PDB entry 2YNY | X-ray diffraction, 1.35 A resolution | chains B and C of the 3 polymer chains in the assembly

Chain B (and C):
Protein: General control protein GCN4, putative inner membrane protein
Organism: Saccharomyces cerevisiae
Notes: fragment: gcn4 at either end, residues 250-278. adhesin, residues 255-302; chain C of this document is another copy of the same molecule, construct and numbering; everything in this record applies to it too
Reference sequence: chimeric construct of P03069, Q8ZL64: residues 226-254 from P03069 (GCN4_YEAST) positions 250-278 (UniProt number = residue number + 24); residues 255-302 from Q8ZL64 positions 255-302 (same numbers); residues 303-331 from P03069 (GCN4_YEAST) positions 250-278 (UniProt number = residue number - 53)
Chain sequence (106 residues; row label = number of the first residue in the row):
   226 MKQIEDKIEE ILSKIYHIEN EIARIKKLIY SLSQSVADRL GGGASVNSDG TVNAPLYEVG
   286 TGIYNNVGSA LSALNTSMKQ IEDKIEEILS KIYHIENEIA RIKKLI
Disordered / not traced: 226-227 (chain C: 226)
Differences from the reference sequence: engineered mutation Ile229 (Leu253 in Q8ZL64), Ile233 (Val257 in Q8ZL64), Ile236 (Leu260 in Q8ZL64), Ile240 (Asn264 in Q8ZL64), Ile243 (Leu267 in Q8ZL64), Ile247 (Val271 in Q8ZL64), Ile250 (Leu274 in Q8ZL64), Ile254 (Val278 in Q8ZL64), Ile306 (Leu253 in P03069), Ile310 (Val257 in P03069), Ile313 (Leu260 in P03069), Ile317 (Asn264 in P03069), Ile320 (Leu267 in P03069), Ile324 (Val271 in P03069), Ile327 (Leu274 in P03069), Ile331 (Val278 in P03069)

Interface between chain B and chain C:
Residue-residue contacts (69; chain B residue first):
  Lys232(B) - Ile233(C)
  Lys232(B) - Leu237(C)
  Ile236(B) - Ile236(C)  hydrophobic
  Ile236(B) - Leu237(C)  hydrophobic
  Lys239(B) - Ile240(C)
  His242(B) - Glu244(C)  salt bridge
  Ile243(B) - Ile240(C)  hydrophobic
  Ile243(B) - Ile243(C)  hydrophobic
  Ile243(B) - Glu244(C)
  Ile243(B) - Ile247(C)  hydrophobic
  Glu246(B) - Ile247(C)
  Glu246(B) - Lys251(C)  salt bridge
  Ile250(B) - Ile247(C)  hydrophobic
  Ile250(B) - Ile250(C)  hydrophobic
  Ile250(B) - Ile254(C)  hydrophobic
  Leu253(B) - Ile254(C)  hydrophobic
  Leu253(B) - Tyr255(C)  hydrophobic
  Leu253(B) - Asp274(C)
  Leu253(B) - Gly275(C)
  Ile254(B) - Ile254(C)  hydrophobic
  Ser256(B) - Thr276(C)
  Leu257(B) - Leu257(C)  hydrophobic
  Leu257(B) - Ser258(C)
  Leu257(B) - Gly275(C)
  Ser260(B) - Thr276(C)
  Ser260(B) - Val277(C)  hydrogen bond (side chain-backbone)
  Val261(B) - Val261(C)  hydrophobic
  Asp263(B) - Asn291(C)
  Arg264(B) - Leu265(C)
  Arg264(B) - Val277(C)  hydrogen bond (side chain-backbone)
  Arg264(B) - Asn278(C)
  Arg264(B) - Ala279(C)
  Arg264(B) - Pro280(C)
  Arg264(B) - Asn290(C)  hydrogen bond (side chain-backbone)
  Arg264(B) - Asn291(C)
  Arg264(B) - Val292(C)  hydrogen bond (backbone-backbone)
  Leu265(B) - Val292(C)
  Leu265(B) - Gly293(C)  hydrogen bond (backbone-backbone)
  Gly266(B) - Asn291(C)
  Tyr282(B) - Val292(C)
  Tyr282(B) - Gly293(C)
  Tyr282(B) - Leu296(C)  hydrophobic
  Glu283(B) - Asn300(C)
  Val284(B) - Asn300(C)
  Gly285(B) - Asn300(C)  hydrogen bond (backbone-side chain)
  Val292(B) - Val292(C)  hydrophobic
  Ala295(B) - Leu296(C)  hydrophobic
  Leu296(B) - Leu296(C)  hydrophobic
  Leu299(B) - Leu296(C)  hydrophobic
  Leu299(B) - Leu299(C)  hydrophobic
  Met303(B) - Met303(C)  hydrophobic
  Ile306(B) - Met303(C)  hydrophobic
  Ile306(B) - Ile306(C)  hydrophobic
  Lys309(B) - Ile310(C)
  Lys309(B) - Leu314(C)
  Ile313(B) - Ile310(C)  hydrophobic
  Ile313(B) - Ile313(C)  hydrophobic
  Ile313(B) - Leu314(C)  hydrophobic
  Ile313(B) - Ile317(C)  hydrophobic
  Lys316(B) - Ile317(C)
  Lys316(B) - Glu321(C)  salt bridge
  Ile320(B) - Ile317(C)  hydrophobic
  Ile320(B) - Ile320(C)  hydrophobic
  Ile320(B) - Ile324(C)  hydrophobic
  Glu323(B) - Ile324(C)
  Glu323(B) - Lys328(C)  salt bridge
  Arg326(B) - Lys328(C)
  Ile327(B) - Ile327(C)  hydrophobic
  Ile331(B) - Ile331(C)  hydrophobic
Other interface residues (no listed pair), chain B (43 interface residues in all): Ile240, Gly267, Ser302, Ile310, Glu312, Ile317, Ile324, Leu330
Other interface residues (no listed pair), chain C (42 interface residues in all): Glu307

In short:
43 residues of chain B and 42 residues of chain C are in contact; the contacts include 6 hydrogen bonds and 4
salt bridges. Polar pairs include His242(B)-Glu244(C), Glu246(B)-Lys251(C) and Lys316(B)-Glu321(C).
Both chains are General control protein GCN4, putative inner membrane protein (Saccharomyces cerevisiae).
Entry 2YNY (Salmonella enterica SadA 255-302 fused to GCN4 adaptors (SadAK1)) was determined by X-ray
diffraction together with 2YNZ, 2YO0, 2YO1, 2YO2 and 2YO3 from the same study.
